Entry 5I6I (X-ray diffraction, 8.40 A resolution (very low resolution: no residue pairs are listed; an interface is given only as per-side residue counts)); this record covers chains A and B.

# Chain A
Name: Acetyl-CoA carboxylase-like protein
Source organism: Chaetomium thermophilum (strain DSM 1495 / CBS 144.50 / IMI 039719)
Notes: EC 6.4.1.2
UniProtKB: G0S3L5 (G0S3L5_CHATD); the construct has insertions or renumbered stretches relative to UniProt, so the offset changes along the chain: 64-762 = UniProt 1-699; 766-2261 = UniProt 766-2261
Chain sequence (2211 residues; row label = number of the first residue in the row; note: 38 numbers in that range are skipped by the numbering (no residue carries them; nothing is unmodelled there); X marks 12 residues of unknown identity (built as UNK)):
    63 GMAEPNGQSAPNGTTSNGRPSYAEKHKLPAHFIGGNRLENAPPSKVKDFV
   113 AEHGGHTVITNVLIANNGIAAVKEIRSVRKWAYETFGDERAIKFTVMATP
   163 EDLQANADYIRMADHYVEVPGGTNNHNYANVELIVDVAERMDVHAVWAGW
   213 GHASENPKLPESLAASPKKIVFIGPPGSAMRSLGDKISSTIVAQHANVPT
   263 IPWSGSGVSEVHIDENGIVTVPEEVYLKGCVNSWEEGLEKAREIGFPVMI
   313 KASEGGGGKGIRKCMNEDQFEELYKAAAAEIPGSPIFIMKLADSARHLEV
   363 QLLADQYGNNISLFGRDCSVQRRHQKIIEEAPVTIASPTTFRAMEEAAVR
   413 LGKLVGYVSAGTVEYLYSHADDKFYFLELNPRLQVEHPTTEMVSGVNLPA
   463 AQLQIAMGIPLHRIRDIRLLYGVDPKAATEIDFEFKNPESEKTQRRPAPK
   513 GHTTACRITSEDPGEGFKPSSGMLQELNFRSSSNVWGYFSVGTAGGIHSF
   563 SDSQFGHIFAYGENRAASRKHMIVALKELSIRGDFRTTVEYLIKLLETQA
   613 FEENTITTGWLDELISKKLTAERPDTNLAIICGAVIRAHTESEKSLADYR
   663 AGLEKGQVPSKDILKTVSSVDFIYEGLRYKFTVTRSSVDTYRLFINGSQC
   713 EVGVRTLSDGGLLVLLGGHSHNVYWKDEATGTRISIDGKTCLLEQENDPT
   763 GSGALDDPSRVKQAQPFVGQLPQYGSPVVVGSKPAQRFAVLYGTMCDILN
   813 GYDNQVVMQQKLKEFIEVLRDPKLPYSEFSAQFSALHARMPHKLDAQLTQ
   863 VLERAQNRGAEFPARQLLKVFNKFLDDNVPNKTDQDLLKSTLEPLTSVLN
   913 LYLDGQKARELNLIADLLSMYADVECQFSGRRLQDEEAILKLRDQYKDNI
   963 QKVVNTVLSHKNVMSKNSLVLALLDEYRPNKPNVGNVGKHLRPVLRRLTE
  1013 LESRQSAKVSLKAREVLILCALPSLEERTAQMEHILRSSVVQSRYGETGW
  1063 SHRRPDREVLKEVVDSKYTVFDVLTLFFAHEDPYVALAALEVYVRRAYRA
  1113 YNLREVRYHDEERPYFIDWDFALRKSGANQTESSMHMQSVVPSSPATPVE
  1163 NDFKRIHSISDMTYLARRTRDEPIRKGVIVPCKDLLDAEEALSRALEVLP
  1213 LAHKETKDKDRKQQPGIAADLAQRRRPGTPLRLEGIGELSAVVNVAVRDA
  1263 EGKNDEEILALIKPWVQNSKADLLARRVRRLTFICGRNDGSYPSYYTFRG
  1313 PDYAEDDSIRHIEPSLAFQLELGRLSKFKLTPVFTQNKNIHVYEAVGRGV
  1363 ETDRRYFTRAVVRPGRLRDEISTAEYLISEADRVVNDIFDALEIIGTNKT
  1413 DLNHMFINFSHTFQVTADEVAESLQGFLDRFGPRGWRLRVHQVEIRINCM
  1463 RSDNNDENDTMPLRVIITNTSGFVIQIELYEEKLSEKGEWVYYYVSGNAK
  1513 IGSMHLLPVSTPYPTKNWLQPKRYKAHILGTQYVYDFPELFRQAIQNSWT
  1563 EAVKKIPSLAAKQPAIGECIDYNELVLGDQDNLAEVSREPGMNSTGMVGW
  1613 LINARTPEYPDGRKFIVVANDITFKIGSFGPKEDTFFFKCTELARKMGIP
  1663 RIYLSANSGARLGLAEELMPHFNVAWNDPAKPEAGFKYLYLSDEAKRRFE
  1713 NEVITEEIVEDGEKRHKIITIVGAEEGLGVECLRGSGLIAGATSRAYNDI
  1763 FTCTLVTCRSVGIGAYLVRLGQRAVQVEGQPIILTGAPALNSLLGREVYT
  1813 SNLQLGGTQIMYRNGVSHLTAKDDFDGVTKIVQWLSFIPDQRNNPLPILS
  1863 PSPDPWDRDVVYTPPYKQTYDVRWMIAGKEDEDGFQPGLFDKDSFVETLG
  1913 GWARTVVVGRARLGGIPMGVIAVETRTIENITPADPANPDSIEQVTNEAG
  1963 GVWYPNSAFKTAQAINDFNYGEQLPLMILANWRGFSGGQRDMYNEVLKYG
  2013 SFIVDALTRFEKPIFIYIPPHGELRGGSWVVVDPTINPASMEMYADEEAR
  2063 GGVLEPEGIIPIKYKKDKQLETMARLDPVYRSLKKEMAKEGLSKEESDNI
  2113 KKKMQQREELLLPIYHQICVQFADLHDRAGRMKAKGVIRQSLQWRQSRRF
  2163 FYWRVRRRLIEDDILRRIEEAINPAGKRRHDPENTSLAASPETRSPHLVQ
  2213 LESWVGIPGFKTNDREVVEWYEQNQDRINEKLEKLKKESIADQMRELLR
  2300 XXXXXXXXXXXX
Not modelled in the structure: 63-787, 1032-1039, 1134-1152, 1213-1252, 1380-1385, 1465-1468, 2188-2195, 2260-2261
Sequence notes: expression tag (63); linker (763-765)
What the authors report for this chain:
  - post-translational modification sites: Ser1170

# Chain B
Name: Acetyl-CoA carboxylase-like protein
Source organism: Chaetomium thermophilum (strain DSM 1495 / CBS 144.50 / IMI 039719)
Notes: EC 6.4.1.2
UniProtKB: G0S3L5 (G0S3L5_CHATD); the construct has insertions or renumbered stretches relative to UniProt, so the offset changes along the chain: 64-762 = UniProt 1-699; 766-2261 = UniProt 766-2261
Chain sequence (2211 residues; each row starts with the number of its first residue; X marks 12 residues of unknown identity (built as UNK)):
    63 GMAEPNGQSAPNGTTSNGRPSYAEKHKLPAHFIGGNRLENAPPSKVKDFV
   113 AEHGGHTVITNVLIANNGIAAVKEIRSVRKWAYETFGDERAIKFTVMATP
   163 EDLQANADYIRMADHYVEVPGGTNNHNYANVELIVDVAERMDVHAVWAGW
   213 GHASENPKLPESLAASPKKIVFIGPPGSAMRSLGDKISSTIVAQHANVPT
   263 IPWSGSGVSEVHIDENGIVTVPEEVYLKGCVNSWEEGLEKAREIGFPVMI
   313 KASEGGGGKGIRKCMNEDQFEELYKAAAAEIPGSPIFIMKLADSARHLEV
   363 QLLADQYGNNISLFGRDCSVQRRHQKIIEEAPVTIASPTTFRAMEEAAVR
   413 LGKLVGYVSAGTVEYLYSHADDKFYFLELNPRLQVEHPTTEMVSGVNLPA
   463 AQLQIAMGIPLHRIRDIRLLYGVDPKAATEIDFEFKNPESEKTQRRPAPK
   513 GHTTACRITSEDPGEGFKPSSGMLQELNFRSSSNVWGYFSVGTAGGIHSF
   563 SDSQFGHIFAYGENRAASRKHMIVALKELSIRGDFRTTVEYLIKLLETQA
   613 FEENTITTGWLDELISKKLTAERPDTNLAIICGAVIRAHTESEKSLADYR
   663 AGLEKGQVPSKDILKTVSSVDFIYEGLRYKFTVTRSSVDTYRLFINGSQC
   713 EVGVRTLSDGGLLVLLGGHSHNVYWKDEATGTRISIDGKTCLLEQENDPT
   763 GSGALDDPSRVKQAQPFVGQLPQYGSPVVVGSKPAQRFAVLYGTMCDILN
   813 GYDNQVVMQQKLKEFIEVLRDPKLPYSEFSAQFSALHARMPHKLDAQLTQ
   863 VLERAQNRGAEFPARQLLKVFNKFLDDNVPNKTDQDLLKSTLEPLTSVLN
   913 LYLDGQKARELNLIADLLSMYADVECQFSGRRLQDEEAILKLRDQYKDNI
   963 QKVVNTVLSHKNVMSKNSLVLALLDEYRPNKPNVGNVGKHLRPVLRRLTE
  1013 LESRQSAKVSLKAREVLILCALPSLEERTAQMEHILRSSVVQSRYGETGW
  1063 SHRRPDREVLKEVVDSKYTVFDVLTLFFAHEDPYVALAALEVYVRRAYRA
  1113 YNLREVRYHDEERPYFIDWDFALRKSGANQTESSMHMQSVVPSSPATPVE
  1163 NDFKRIHSISDMTYLARRTRDEPIRKGVIVPCKDLLDAEEALSRALEVLP
  1213 LAHKETKDKDRKQQPGIAADLAQRRRPGTPLRLEGIGELSAVVNVAVRDA
  1263 EGKNDEEILALIKPWVQNSKADLLARRVRRLTFICGRNDGSYPSYYTFRG
  1313 PDYAEDDSIRHIEPSLAFQLELGRLSKFKLTPVFTQNKNIHVYEAVGRGV
  1363 ETDRRYFTRAVVRPGRLRDEISTAEYLISEADRVVNDIFDALEIIGTNKT
  1413 DLNHMFINFSHTFQVTADEVAESLQGFLDRFGPRGWRLRVHQVEIRINCM
  1463 RSDNNDENDTMPLRVIITNTSGFVIQIELYEEKLSEKGEWVYYYVSGNAK
  1513 IGSMHLLPVSTPYPTKNWLQPKRYKAHILGTQYVYDFPELFRQAIQNSWT
  1563 EAVKKIPSLAAKQPAIGECIDYNELVLGDQDNLAEVSREPGMNSTGMVGW
  1613 LINARTPEYPDGRKFIVVANDITFKIGSFGPKEDTFFFKCTELARKMGIP
  1663 RIYLSANSGARLGLAEELMPHFNVAWNDPAKPEAGFKYLYLSDEAKRRFE
  1713 NEVITEEIVEDGEKRHKIITIVGAEEGLGVECLRGSGLIAGATSRAYNDI
  1763 FTCTLVTCRSVGIGAYLVRLGQRAVQVEGQPIILTGAPALNSLLGREVYT
  1813 SNLQLGGTQIMYRNGVSHLTAKDDFDGVTKIVQWLSFIPDQRNNPLPILS
  1863 PSPDPWDRDVVYTPPYKQTYDVRWMIAGKEDEDGFQPGLFDKDSFVETLG
  1913 GWARTVVVGRARLGGIPMGVIAVETRTIENITPADPANPDSIEQVTNEAG
  1963 GVWYPNSAFKTAQAINDFNYGEQLPLMILANWRGFSGGQRDMYNEVLKYG
  2013 SFIVDALTRFEKPIFIYIPPHGELRGGSWVVVDPTINPASMEMYADEEAR
  2063 GGVLEPEGIIPIKYKKDKQLETMARLDPVYRSLKKEMAKEGLSKEESDNI
  2113 KKKMQQREELLLPIYHQICVQFADLHDRAGRMKAKGVIRQSLQWRQSRRF
  2163 FYWRVRRRLIEDDILRRIEEAINPAGKRRHDPENTSLAASPETRSPHLVQ
  2213 LESWVGIPGFKTNDREVVEWYEQNQDRINEKLEKLKKESIADQMRELLRX
  2263 XXXXXXXXXXX
Not modelled in the structure: 63-787, 1033-1035, 1134-1152, 1213-1252, 1380-1385, 1465-1468, 2188-2195, 2262-2273
Sequence notes: expression tag (63); linker (763-765)
What the authors report for this chain:
  - post-translational modification sites: Ser1170

# Chain A / chain B interface
At this resolution (8 A) residue pairs are not listed: 140 residues of chain A and 140 of chain B lie at the interface.

# Overview
The chain A/chain B interface involves 140 residues from each chain. From the paper: modification sites
Ser1170(A) and Ser1170(B).
Chain A and chain B are both Acetyl-CoA carboxylase-like protein (Chaetomium thermophilum (strain DSM 1495 /
CBS 144.50 / IMI 039719)); the structure, Crystal structure of a dBCCP-variant of Chaetomium thermophilum
acetyl-CoA carboxylase, was determined by X-ray diffraction (same publication as 5I6E, 5I6F, 5I6G, 5I6H and
5I87).
